3RUW - chains A and B of the 4 polymer chains in the assembly; structure by X-ray diffraction, 2.70 A resolution.

== Chain A (and B) ==
Molecule: Chaperonin
Organism: Methanococcus maripaludis
Notes: chain B of this document is another copy of the same molecule, construct and numbering; everything in this record applies to it too
UniProtKB: Q877G8 (Q877G8_METMI); residue numbers follow UniProt; this construct covers 1-543
Chain sequence (543 residues; numbered 1 to 543; the number before each row is that of its first residue):
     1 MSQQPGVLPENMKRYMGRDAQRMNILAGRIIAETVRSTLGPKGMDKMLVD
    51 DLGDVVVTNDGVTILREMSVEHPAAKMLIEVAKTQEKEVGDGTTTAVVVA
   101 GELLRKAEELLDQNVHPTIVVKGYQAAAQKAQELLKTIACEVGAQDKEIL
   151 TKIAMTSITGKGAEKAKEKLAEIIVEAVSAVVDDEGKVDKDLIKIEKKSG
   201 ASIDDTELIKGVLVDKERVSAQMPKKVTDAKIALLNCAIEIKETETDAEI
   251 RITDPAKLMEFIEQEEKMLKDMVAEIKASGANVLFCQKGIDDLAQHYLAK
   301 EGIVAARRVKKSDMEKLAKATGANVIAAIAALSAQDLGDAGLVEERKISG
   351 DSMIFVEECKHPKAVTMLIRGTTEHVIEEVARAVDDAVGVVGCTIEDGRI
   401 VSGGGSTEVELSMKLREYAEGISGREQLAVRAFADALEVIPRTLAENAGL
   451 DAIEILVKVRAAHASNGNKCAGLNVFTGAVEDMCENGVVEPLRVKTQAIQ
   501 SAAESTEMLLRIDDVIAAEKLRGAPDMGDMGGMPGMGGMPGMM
Unresolved in the structure: 1-3, 520-543
Sequence notes: engineered mutation A327 (Thr in Q877G8), A328 (Asn in Q877G8), A330 (Lys in Q877G8), A331 (Asp in Q877G8)
Bound ions: Mg2+: D91 (together with ADP)
Residues lining bound ligands:
  - ADP (adenosine-5'-diphosphate): T38, L39, G40, P41, N59, D91, G92, T93, T94, T95, T156, T159, G160, G403, G404, G405, I440, L444, L473, N474, V475, F476, V488, E490, K495
  - aluminium fluoride (AF3): N59, D60, G61, D91, G92, T93, T94, K161, D386
Reported in the primary citation:
  - binding site for aluminium fluoride: K161
  - catalytic residues: D60, D386 (citing earlier work)
  - mutagenesis - G160S, K161A, E164A: decreased catalytic activity on ATP
  - mutagenesis - K161A, E164A: decreased binding to ATP
  - mutagenesis - G160S: unchanged binding to ATP

== Interface between chain A and chain B ==
Residue-residue contacts - 112 pairs, chain A then chain B:
  Y15(A) - Q4(B)
  Y15(A) - P5(B)
  R22(A) - Q4(B)
  M23(A) - Q4(B)
  M23(A) - P5(B)  hydrophobic
  A27(A) - V7(B)  hydrophobic
  I30(A) - V7(B)  hydrophobic
  T34(A) - L8(B)
  S37(A) - D513(B)
  K42(A) - T118(B)
  G43(A) - R511(B)
  M44(A) - P117(B)  hydrophobic
  M44(A) - T118(B)
  M44(A) - R511(B)
  M44(A) - D513(B)
  D45(A) - R511(B)  salt bridge
  D45(A) - I512(B)
  D45(A) - D513(B)  hydrogen bond (backbone-backbone)
  D45(A) - D514(B)
  K46(A) - D514(B)  salt bridge
  M47(A) - N24(B)
  M47(A) - P73(B)  hydrophobic
  M47(A) - I512(B)
  M47(A) - D514(B)  hydrogen bond (backbone-backbone)
  M47(A) - V515(B)
  M47(A) - I516(B)  hydrogen bond (backbone-backbone)
  L48(A) - I516(B)
  V49(A) - P73(B)  hydrophobic
  V49(A) - I516(B)  hydrogen bond (backbone-backbone)
  V49(A) - A517(B)
  V49(A) - A518(B)  hydrogen bond (backbone-backbone)
  D50(A) - A518(B)
  D51(A) - A518(B)
  D51(A) - E519(B)
  G53(A) - K76(B)  hydrogen bond (backbone-side chain)
  V55(A) - M77(B)  hydrophobic
  V57(A) - M508(B)  hydrophobic
  N59(A) - R511(B)
  M68(A) - I516(B)  hydrophobic
  S69(A) - P9(B)
  V70(A) - V7(B)
  H72(A) - P5(B)
  H72(A) - G6(B)
  H72(A) - V7(B)
  A75(A) - V7(B)  hydrophobic
  K161(A) - R511(B)  hydrogen bond (backbone-side chain)
  G162(A) - R511(B)
  E164(A) - V121(B)
  E164(A) - Q125(B)  hydrogen bond (backbone-side chain)
  E164(A) - R511(B)  salt bridge
  K165(A) - R511(B)
  K167(A) - Q125(B)
  S199(A) - E88(B)
  G200(A) - E88(B)
  G200(A) - Q497(B)
  A201(A) - Q497(B)
  A201(A) - Q500(B)
  S202(A) - Q500(B)
  S202(A) - E504(B)
  I203(A) - E504(B)  hydrogen bond (backbone-side chain)
  Q222(A) - N324(B)
  Q222(A) - D336(B)
  K226(A) - E185(B)  salt bridge
  I241(A) - E245(B)
  E249(A) - D247(B)
  E249(A) - E249(B)
  I250(A) - T246(B)
  I250(A) - D247(B)  hydrogen bond (backbone-backbone)
  I250(A) - A248(B)
  I250(A) - E249(B)  hydrogen bond (backbone-backbone)
  R251(A) - E249(B)  salt bridge
  R251(A) - R251(B)
  I252(A) - E249(B)  hydrogen bond (backbone-backbone)
  I252(A) - I250(B)
  I252(A) - R251(B)  hydrogen bond (backbone-backbone)
  T253(A) - R251(B)
  T253(A) - K257(B)
  T253(A) - F261(B)
  D254(A) - F261(B)
  P255(A) - E260(B)
  P255(A) - F261(B)  hydrophobic
  P255(A) - Q264(B)
  I262(A) - K242(B)
  E265(A) - T244(B)
  E265(A) - E245(B)  hydrogen bond (side chain-backbone)
  E265(A) - T246(B)  hydrogen bond
  E266(A) - K242(B)  salt bridge
  D292(A) - K288(B)  salt bridge
  D292(A) - A327(B)
  L293(A) - K242(B)
  L293(A) - A328(B)  hydrophobic
  H296(A) - I326(B)
  H296(A) - A331(B)
  K347(A) - D189(B)  salt bridge
  K347(A) - D191(B)  salt bridge
  S349(A) - K87(B)
  S349(A) - E88(B)
  G371(A) - E504(B)
  T372(A) - T84(B)  hydrogen bond (backbone-side chain)
  T372(A) - Q497(B)
  T372(A) - Q500(B)
  T372(A) - S501(B)
  T372(A) - E504(B)  hydrogen bond
  T373(A) - E80(B)  hydrogen bond
  T373(A) - V81(B)
  E374(A) - E80(B)  hydrogen bond (backbone-side chain)
  H375(A) - M77(B)
  H375(A) - E80(B)  salt bridge
  H375(A) - M508(B)
  V376(A) - E504(B)
  V376(A) - M508(B)
  N447(A) - H116(B)
Other interface residues (no listed pair), chain A (72 interface residues in all): K13, D19, I31, E71, D204, E243, A248, L258, M259, F261, D291
Other interface residues (no listed pair), chain B (64 interface residues in all): R14, M23, A74, Q129, M268, V325, S505

== Overview ==
72 residues of chain A and 64 residues of chain B are in contact, with 19 hydrogen bonds and 10 salt bridges.
Polar contacts include D45(A)-R511(B), K46(A)-D514(B) and E164(A)-R511(B). Chain A binds ADP and aluminium
fluoride. The paper reports catalytic residues D60(A) and D386(A); G160S, K161A and E164A of chain A reduce
catalytic activity on ATP.
Chain A and chain B are both Chaperonin (Methanococcus maripaludis); the structure, Crystal structure of
Cpn-rls in complex with ADP-AlFx from Methanococcus maripaludis, was determined by X-ray diffraction (same
publication as 3RUQ, 3RUS and 3RUV).
